PDB entry 7FLA | X-ray diffraction, 1.87 A resolution | chains A and B

# Chain A
Molecule: Pre-mRNA-splicing factor 8
From: Saccharomyces cerevisiae S288C
Reference sequence: P33334 (PRP8_YEAST); residue numbers follow UniProt; this construct covers 1836-2090
Sequence (258 residues; each row starts with the number of its first residue):
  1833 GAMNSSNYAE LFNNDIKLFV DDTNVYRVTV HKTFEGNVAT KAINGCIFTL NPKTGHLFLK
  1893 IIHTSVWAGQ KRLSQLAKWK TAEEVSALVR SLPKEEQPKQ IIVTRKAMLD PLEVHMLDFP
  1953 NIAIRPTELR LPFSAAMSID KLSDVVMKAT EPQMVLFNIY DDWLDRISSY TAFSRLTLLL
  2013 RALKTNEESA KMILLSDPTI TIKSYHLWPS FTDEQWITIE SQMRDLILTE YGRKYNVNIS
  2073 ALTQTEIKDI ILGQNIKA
Not modelled in the structure: 2070-2090
Construct notes: expression tag (1833-1835)
Residues lining bound ligands: VJY (N-[(5-acetylthiophen-2-yl)methyl]acetamide): Ile1848, Leu1850, Asn1883, His1888, Phe1890, Leu1924, Glu1928, Pro1930, Leu1988
Swiss-Prot annotation at these positions:
  - mutagenesis: Asp1853 (D1853A: Alters protein folding. Severely impaired growth. Strongly reduced growth at 35 degrees Celsius; when associated with A-1854; D1853N: Reduced growth at 30 degrees Celsius ...), Asp1854 (D1854A: Reduced growth at 30 degrees Celsius. Strongly reduced growth at 16 degrees Celsius. Strongly reduced growth at 35 degrees Celsius; when associated with A-1853 ...), Thr1855 (T1855A: Reduced growth at 30 degrees Celsius. Strongly reduced growth at 16 degrees Celsius), Thr1936 (T1936A: Reduced growth at 30 degrees Celsius. Strongly reduced growth at 16 degrees Celsius), Arg1937 (R1937K: Severely impaired growth. Reduced growth at 30 degrees Celsius. Strongly reduced growth at 16 degrees Celsius)

# Chain B
Molecule: A1 cistron-splicing factor AAR2
From: Saccharomyces cerevisiae S288C
Reference sequence: P32357 (AAR2_YEAST); aligned to UniProt positions 1-317 over residues 1-317
Sequence (308 residues; numbered -3 to 317; 13 numbers in that range are skipped by the numbering (no residue carries them; nothing is unmodelled there); the number before each row is that of its first residue; numbers below 1 keep their minus sign (Gly-3 is residue -3)):
    -3 GAMAMNTVPF TSAPIEVTIG IDQYSFNVKE NQPFHGIKDI PIGHVHVIHF QHADNSSMRY
    57 GYWFDCRMGN FYIQYDPKDG LYKMMEERDG AKFENIVHNF KERQMMVSYP KIDEDDTWYN
   117 LTEFVQMDKI RKIVRKDENQ FSYVDSSMTT VQENEL
   166 SSSSSDPAHS LNYTVINFKS REAIRPGHEM EDFLDKSYYL NTVMLQGIFK NSSNYFGELQ
   226 FAFLNAMFFG NYGSSLQWHA MIELICSSAT VPKHMLDKLD EILYYQIKTL PEQYSDILLN
   286 ERVWNICLYS SFQKNSLHNT EKIMENKYPE LL
Not modelled in the structure: -3 to 0, 166-169
Construct notes: expression tag (-3 to 0); conflict Ser166 (Leu153 in P32357), Ser167 (Lys154 in P32357), Ser170 (Asp in P32357)
Residues lining bound ligands: VJY (N-[(5-acetylthiophen-2-yl)methyl]acetamide): Phe120, Val121, Gln122, Lys125, Ile126, Lys128, Ile129, Thr179, Phe214, Asn219, Gly222, Glu223, Phe226
Swiss-Prot annotation at these positions:
  - region: Leu261 to Ile282 (Leucine-zipper)
  - modified residue: Ser253 (Phosphoserine), Thr274 (Phosphothreonine)

# Chain A / chain B interface
Pairs across the interface (17; chain A residue first):
  Gln1907(A) - Met195(B)
  Gln1907(A) - Leu199(B)
  Leu1908(A) - Met195(B)  hydrophobic
  Trp1911(A) - Glu194(B)
  Trp1911(A) - Met195(B)  hydrophobic
  Trp1911(A) - Phe198(B)  hydrophobic
  Asp1942(A) - Lys184(B)  salt bridge
  Asp1942(A) - Phe198(B)
  Glu1945(A) - Lys184(B)  salt bridge
  Val1946(A) - Ile189(B)  hydrophobic
  Val1946(A) - Glu194(B)
  Val1946(A) - Phe198(B)  hydrophobic
  His1947(A) - Glu194(B)  salt bridge
  Leu1949(A) - Lys184(B)
  Leu1949(A) - Ser185(B)
  Leu1949(A) - Arg186(B)
  Asp1950(A) - Arg186(B)  salt bridge

# In short
Chain A and chain B form an interface of 9 and 8 residues respectively, with 4 salt bridges. Among the polar
pairs are Asp1942(A)-Lys184(B), Glu1945(A)-Lys184(B) and His1947(A)-Glu194(B). Ligands of chain A: compound
VJY. Ligands of chain B: compound VJY.
Here chain A is Pre-mRNA-splicing factor 8 and chain B is A1 cistron-splicing factor AAR2, both from
Saccharomyces cerevisiae S288C. Entry 7FLA (PanDDA analysis group deposition -- Aar2/RNaseH in complex with
fragment P05A09 from the F2X-Universal Library) was determined by X-ray diffraction, deposited together with
5ST0, 5ST1, 5ST2, 5ST3, 5ST4, 5ST5 and 248 further entries.
